Entry 6HV7 (X-ray diffraction, 3.40 A resolution); this record covers chains H and Z of the 28 polymer chains in the assembly.

[Chain H]
Name: Proteasome subunit beta type-10, Proteasome subunit beta type-2
Source organism: Homo sapiens
Notes: EC 3.4.25.1; engineered mutation(s): Chimera: 1-53 Homo sapiens,Chimera: 1-53 Homo sapiens
Reference sequence: chimeric construct of P40306, P25043: residues 1-53 from P40306 (PSB10_HUMAN) positions 40-92 (UniProt number = residue number + 39); residues 54-226 from P25043 positions 83-255 (UniProt number = residue number + 29)
Chain sequence (226 residues; each row starts with the number of its first residue):
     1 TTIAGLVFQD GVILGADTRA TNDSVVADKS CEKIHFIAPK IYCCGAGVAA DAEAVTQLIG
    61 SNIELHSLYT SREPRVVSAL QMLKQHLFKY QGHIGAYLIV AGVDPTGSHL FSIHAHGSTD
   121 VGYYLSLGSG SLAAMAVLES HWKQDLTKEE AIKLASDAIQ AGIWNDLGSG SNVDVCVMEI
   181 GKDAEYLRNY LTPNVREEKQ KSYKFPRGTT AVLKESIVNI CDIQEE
Curated features (UniProtKB/Swiss-Prot):
  - active site: Thr1 (Nucleophile)
Covalent attachments: compound GQQ linked to Thr1
Ligand contacts: GQQ (N-[(2S)-1-[[(2S)-1-[[(2S)-1-[4-(aminomethyl)phenyl]-4-methylsulfonyl-butan-2-yl]amino]-4-methyl-1-oxidanylidene-pentan-2-yl]amino]-4-methyl-1-oxidanylidene-pentan-2-yl]pyrazine-2-carboxamide): Arg19, Ala20, Thr21, Asn22, Asp23, Ala27, Cys31, Glu32, Lys33, His35, Gly45, Ala46, Gly47, Val48, Ala49, Ala50, Glu53, Gly128, Ser129
What the authors report for this chain:
  - specificity-determining residues: Val48 (proposed by the authors, not directly observed)

[Chain Z]
Name: Proteasome subunit beta type-6
Source organism: Saccharomyces cerevisiae (strain ATCC 204508 / S288c)
Notes: EC 3.4.25.1
Reference sequence: P23724 (PSB6_YEAST); residues 1-222 here correspond to UniProt positions 20-241 (UniProt number = residue number + 19)
Chain sequence (222 residues; numbered 1 to 222; the number before each row is that of its first residue):
     1 QFNPYGDNGG TILGIAGEDF AVLAGDTRNI TDYSINSRYE PKVFDCGDNI VMSANGFAAD
    61 GDALVKRFKN SVKWYHFDHN DKKLSINSAA RNIQHLLYGK RFFPYYVHTI IAGLDEDGKG
   121 AVYSFDPVGS YEREQCRAGG AAASLIMPFL DNQVNFKNQY EPGTNGKVKK PLKYLSVEEV
   181 IKLVRDSFTS ATERHIQVGD GLEILIVTKD GVRKEFYELK RD
Ion coordination: Mg2+: Thr192, Val198
Ligand contacts: GQQ (N-[(2S)-1-[[(2S)-1-[[(2S)-1-[4-(aminomethyl)phenyl]-4-methylsulfonyl-butan-2-yl]amino]-4-methyl-1-oxidanylidene-pentan-2-yl]amino]-4-methyl-1-oxidanylidene-pentan-2-yl]pyrazine-2-carboxamide): Asp126, Pro127, Val128, Ser130, Glu132

[How chain H and chain Z interact]
Residue-residue contacts - 57 pairs, chain H then chain Z:
  Arg19(H) - Ile196(Z)
  Arg19(H) - Asp222(Z)  salt bridge
  Ser24(H) - His195(Z)
  Ser24(H) - Ile196(Z)  hydrogen bond (backbone-backbone)
  Val25(H) - Arg194(Z)
  Val26(H) - Glu193(Z)
  Val26(H) - Arg194(Z)  hydrogen bond (backbone-side chain)
  Val26(H) - Ile196(Z)  hydrophobic
  Ala27(H) - Arg194(Z)  hydrogen bond (backbone-side chain)
  Lys29(H) - Glu193(Z)  salt bridge
  Lys29(H) - Arg194(Z)
  Ser129(H) - Tyr33(Z)
  Ile163(H) - Asp222(Z)
  Trp164(H) - Ile35(Z)
  Trp164(H) - Arg38(Z)  hydrogen bond (backbone-side chain)
  Trp164(H) - Arg221(Z)
  Trp164(H) - Asp222(Z)
  Asn165(H) - Tyr33(Z)
  Asn165(H) - Ile35(Z)
  Asn165(H) - Arg38(Z)
  Asp166(H) - Tyr33(Z)
  Asp166(H) - Asp222(Z)
  Leu167(H) - Arg28(Z)
  Leu167(H) - Ile30(Z)  hydrophobic
  Leu167(H) - Asp32(Z)
  Leu167(H) - Tyr33(Z)  hydrogen bond (backbone-backbone)
  Leu167(H) - Ile35(Z)  hydrophobic
  Leu167(H) - Ile196(Z)
  Gly168(H) - Tyr33(Z)
  Ser169(H) - Asp222(Z)
  Ser171(H) - Asp222(Z)  hydrogen bond (backbone-side chain)
  Asn194(H) - Lys220(Z)  hydrogen bond (backbone-side chain)
  Asn194(H) - Asp222(Z)
  Arg196(H) - Thr189(Z)
  Arg196(H) - Ser190(Z)  hydrogen bond
  Arg196(H) - Glu193(Z)
  Glu197(H) - Arg185(Z)  salt bridge
  Glu197(H) - Thr189(Z)
  Lys199(H) - Asp186(Z)
  Gln200(H) - Lys182(Z)
  Gln200(H) - Arg185(Z)  hydrogen bond
  Gln200(H) - Asp186(Z)  hydrogen bond (backbone-side chain)
  Lys201(H) - Asp186(Z)  hydrogen bond (backbone-side chain)
  Tyr203(H) - Phe149(Z)  hydrophobic
  Tyr203(H) - Gln153(Z)
  Tyr203(H) - Leu183(Z)
  Tyr203(H) - Asp186(Z)  hydrogen bond
  Phe205(H) - Asn152(Z)
  Phe205(H) - Gln159(Z)
  Pro206(H) - Pro162(Z)  hydrophobic
  Arg207(H) - Pro162(Z)
  Gly208(H) - Pro162(Z)
  Thr209(H) - Asn158(Z)
  Thr209(H) - Gln159(Z)
  Thr209(H) - Tyr160(Z)  hydrogen bond (backbone-backbone)
  Ala211(H) - Tyr160(Z)  hydrophobic
  Ala211(H) - Gly166(Z)
Interface residues without a listed pair, chain H (34 interface residues in all): Thr21, Asp23, Asp28, Gly170, Val195, Val212
Interface residues without a listed pair, chain Z (32 interface residues in all): Ser34, Glu161, Asn165, Gln197, Glu218

[In short]
The interface between chain H and chain Z involves 34 residues on one side and 32 on the other, with 13
hydrogen bonds and 3 salt bridges. Among the polar pairs are Arg19(H)-Asp222(Z), Lys29(H)-Glu193(Z) and
Glu197(H)-Arg185(Z). Chain Z binds compound GQQ. Covalently linked compound GQQ: at Thr1(H). The paper reports
the specificity determinant Val48(H).
Here chain H is Proteasome subunit beta type-10, Proteasome subunit beta type-2 (Homo sapiens) and chain Z is
Proteasome subunit beta type-6 (Saccharomyces cerevisiae (strain ATCC 204508 / S288c)). Entry 6HV7 (Yeast 20S
proteasome with human beta2i (1-53) in complex with 7) was determined by X-ray diffraction, deposited together
with 6HTB, 6HTC, 6HTD, 6HTP, 6HTR, 6HUB and 30 further entries.
